Entry 9KCH (electron microscopy, 4.19 A resolution (low resolution: residue-level contacts below are approximate; hydrogen-bond / salt-bridge calls are withheld)); this record covers chains B and F of the 8 polymer chains in the assembly.

[Chain B]
Name: Tol-Pal system protein TolQ
Source organism: Escherichia coli K-12
UniProt: P0ABU9 (TOLQ_ECOLI); residue numbers follow UniProt; this construct covers 1-230
Amino-acid sequence (230 residues; numbered 1 to 230; the number before each row is that of its first residue):
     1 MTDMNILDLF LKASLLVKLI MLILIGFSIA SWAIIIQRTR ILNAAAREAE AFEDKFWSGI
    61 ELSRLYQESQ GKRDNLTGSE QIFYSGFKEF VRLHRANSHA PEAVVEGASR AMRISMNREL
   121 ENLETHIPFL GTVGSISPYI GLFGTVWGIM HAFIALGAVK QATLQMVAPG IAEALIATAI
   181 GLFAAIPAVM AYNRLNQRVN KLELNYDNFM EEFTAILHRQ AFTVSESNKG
Disordered / not traced: 1-7, 225-230

[Chain F]
Name: Tol-Pal system protein TolR
Source organism: Escherichia coli K-12
UniProt: P0ABV6 (TOLR_ECOLI); numbering as in UniProt (aligned over 1-142)
Amino-acid sequence (152 residues; row label = number of the first residue in the row):
     1 MARARGRGRR DLKSEINIVP LLDVLLVLLL IFMATAPIIT QSVEVDLPDA TESQAVSSND
    61 NPPVIVEVSG IGQYTVVVEK DRLERLPPEQ VVAEVSSRFK ANPKTVFLIG GAKDVPYDEI
   121 IKALNLLHSA GVKSVGLMTQ PILEHHHHHH HH
Disordered / not traced: 1-13, 35-152
Differences from the reference sequence: expression tag (143-152)
Swiss-Prot annotation at these positions:
  - mutagenesis: D23 (D23A: Decreases TolA-Pal interaction; D23E: No change in TolA-Pal interaction; D23R: Abolishes TolA-Pal interaction)

[Chain B / chain F interface]
Residue-residue contacts - 11 pairs, chain B then chain F:
  P138(B) with V19(F); P20(F)
  G141(B) with D23(F)
  L142(B) with L22(F); D23(F)
  T145(B) with D23(F)
  A162(B) with A34(F)
  T163(B) with A34(F)
  L164(B) with A34(F)
  I171(B) with V27(F)
  T178(B) with D23(F)
Interface residues without a listed pair, chain B (10 interface residues in all): L175

[Overview]
10 residues of chain B face 6 of chain F across their interface. From UniProt: one mutagenesis site on chain
F.
Chain B is Tol-Pal system protein TolQ and chain F is Tol-Pal system protein TolR, both from Escherichia coli
K-12; the structure, Cryo-EM structure of inner membrane TolQRA complex in CYMAL-6-Neopentyl Glycol detergent
micelles, was determined by electron microscopy (same publication as 9K49).
